Entry 8HQC (electron microscopy, 3.89 A resolution); this record covers chains A and B of the 6 polymer chains in the assembly.

[Chain A]
Molecule: C5a anaphylatoxin chemotactic receptor 1
From: Mus musculus
Reference sequence: P30993 (C5AR1_MOUSE); numbering as in UniProt (aligned over 2-351)
Sequence (407 residues; each row starts with the number of its first residue; numbers below 1 keep their minus sign (Met-55 is residue -55)):
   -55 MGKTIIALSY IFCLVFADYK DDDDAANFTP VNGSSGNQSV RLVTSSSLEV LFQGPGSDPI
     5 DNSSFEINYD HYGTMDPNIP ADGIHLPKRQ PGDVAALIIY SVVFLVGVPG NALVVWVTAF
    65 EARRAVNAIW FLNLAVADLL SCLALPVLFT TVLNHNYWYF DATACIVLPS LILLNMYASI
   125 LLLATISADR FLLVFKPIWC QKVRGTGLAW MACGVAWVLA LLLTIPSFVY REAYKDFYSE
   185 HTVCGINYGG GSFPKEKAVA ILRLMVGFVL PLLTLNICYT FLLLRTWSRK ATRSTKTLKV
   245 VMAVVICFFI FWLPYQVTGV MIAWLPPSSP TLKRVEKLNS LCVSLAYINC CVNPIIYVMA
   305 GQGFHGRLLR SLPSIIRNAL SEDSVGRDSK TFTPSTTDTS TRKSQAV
Disordered / not traced: -55 to 23, 103-105, 187-200, 316-351
Differences from the reference sequence: initiating methionine (-55); expression tag (-54 to 1)
What the authors report for this chain:
  - specificity-determining residues: Tyr178

[Chain B]
Molecule: Guanine nucleotide-binding protein G(o) subunit alpha
From: Homo sapiens
Reference sequence: P09471 (GNAO_HUMAN); numbering as in UniProt; present here: 4-55, 182-230, 241-354
Sequence (240 residues; row label = number of the first residue in the row; note: 126 numbers in that range are skipped by the numbering (no residue carries them; nothing is unmodelled there); numbers below 1 keep their minus sign (Met-11 is residue -11)):
   -11 MGHHHHHHEN LYFQGTLSAE ERAALERSKA IEKNLKEDGI SAAKDVKLLL LGADNSGKST
    49 IVKQMKI
   172 IHGGSGGSGG TTGIVETHFT FKNLHFRLFD VGGQRSERKK WIHCFEDVTA IIFCVDLSD
   241 YNRMHESLML FDSICNNKFF IDTSIILFLN KKDLFGEKIK KSPLTICFPE YTGPNTYEDA
   301 AAYIQAQFES KNRSPNKEIY CHMTCATDTN NAQVIFDAVT DIIIANNLRG CGLY
Disordered / not traced: -11 to 4, 172-181, 241-243
Differences from the reference sequence: initiating methionine (-11); expression tag (-10 to 3); engineered mutation Asp42 (Gly in P09471), Asn43 (Glu in P09471), Asp227 (Ala in P09471), Asp230 (Gly in P09471), Ala332 (Ile in P09471), Ile335 (Val in P09471); linker (174-181)
Swiss-Prot annotation at these positions:
  - region: Lys35 to Ala41, Ser44 to Thr48 (G1 motif), Phe197 to Arg206 (G3 motif), Ile266 to Asp273 (G4 motif), Thr324 to Thr329 (G5 motif)
  - binding site (GTP): Lys46, Ser47, Thr48, Asn270, Asp273, Cys325
  - binding site (Mg(2+)): Ser47, Thr182
  - natural variant: Gly40 (G40R: In DEE17 and NEDIM; G40W: Found in a patient with intractable early-onset epilepsy), Ser47 (S47G: In NEDIM), Gln52 (Q52P: Found in a patient with intractable early-onset epilepsy; Q52R: In DEE17), Ile172 (I172T: In NEDIM), Thr191 to Phe197 (deletion: In DEE17), Gly203 (G203R: In DEE17), Arg209 (R209C: In DEE17 and NEDIM; R209G: In NEDIM; R209H: In NEDIM; R209L: In NEDIM), Glu246 (E246G: In NEDIM; E246K: In NEDIM), Ile279 (I279N: In DEE17)
  - modified residue: Gln205 (5-glutamyl histamine), Cys351 (ADP-ribosylcysteine)
  - lipidation: Cys351 (S-palmitoyl cysteine)
  - mutagenesis: Cys351 (C351A: Strong loss of binding to ADGRG3)

[Interface between chain A and chain B]
Residue-residue contacts - 27 pairs, chain A then chain B:
  Asn71(A) - Gly350(B)
  Asn71(A) - Cys351(B)
  Trp74(A) - Cys351(B)  hydrophobic
  Arg134(A) - Cys351(B)
  Arg134(A) - Leu353(B)
  Leu137(A) - Asn347(B)  hydrogen bond (backbone-side chain)
  Pro141(A) - Ile343(B)
  Pro141(A) - Ile344(B)  hydrophobic
  Ile142(A) - Leu195(B)  hydrophobic
  Cys144(A) - Ile343(B)  hydrophobic
  Cys144(A) - Asn347(B)
  Gln145(A) - Leu195(B)
  Gln145(A) - Ile343(B)
  Arg148(A) - Asn347(B)  hydrogen bond
  Arg233(A) - Asp341(B)  salt bridge
  Ala235(A) - Tyr320(B)
  Ala235(A) - Asp341(B)
  Thr236(A) - Ala345(B)
  Thr236(A) - Tyr354(B)  hydrogen bond (backbone-side chain)
  Arg237(A) - Tyr354(B)
  Ser238(A) - Tyr354(B)
  Lys240(A) - Leu353(B)
  Lys240(A) - Tyr354(B)
  Thr241(A) - Leu353(B)
  Val244(A) - Leu353(B)  hydrophobic
  Val245(A) - Leu353(B)  hydrophobic
  Ala304(A) - Tyr354(B)
Other interface residues (no listed pair), chain A (23 interface residues in all): Val138, Leu226, Thr230, Gly305
Other interface residues (no listed pair), chain B (16 interface residues in all): Lys32, Lys193, Phe336, Leu348, Gly352

[Summary]
The interface between chain A and chain B involves 23 residues on one side and 16 on the other, with 3
hydrogen bonds and 1 salt bridge. Polar pairs include Arg233(A)-Asp341(B), Leu137(A)-Asn347(B) and
Arg148(A)-Asn347(B). The paper reports the specificity determinant Tyr178(A).
Chain A is C5a anaphylatoxin chemotactic receptor 1 (Mus musculus) and chain B is Guanine nucleotide-binding
protein G(o) subunit alpha (Homo sapiens); the structure, Structure of a GPCR-G protein in complex with a
natural peptide agonist, was determined by electron microscopy together with 8HPT, 8I95, 8I97, 8I9A, 8I9L,
8I9S and 3 further entries from the same study.
